PDB entry 7FJ3 | electron microscopy, 4.53 A resolution (low resolution: residue-level contacts below are approximate; hydrogen-bond / salt-bridge calls are withheld) | chains l and m of the 51 polymer chains in the assembly

# Chain l (and m)
Name: Major capsid protein
Source organism: Suid alphaherpesvirus 1
Notes: chain m of this document is another copy of the same molecule, construct and numbering; everything in this record applies to it too
UniProt: G3G8T2 (G3G8T2_9ALPH); residue numbers follow UniProt; this construct covers 1-1330
Chain sequence (1330 residues; row label = number of the first residue in the row):
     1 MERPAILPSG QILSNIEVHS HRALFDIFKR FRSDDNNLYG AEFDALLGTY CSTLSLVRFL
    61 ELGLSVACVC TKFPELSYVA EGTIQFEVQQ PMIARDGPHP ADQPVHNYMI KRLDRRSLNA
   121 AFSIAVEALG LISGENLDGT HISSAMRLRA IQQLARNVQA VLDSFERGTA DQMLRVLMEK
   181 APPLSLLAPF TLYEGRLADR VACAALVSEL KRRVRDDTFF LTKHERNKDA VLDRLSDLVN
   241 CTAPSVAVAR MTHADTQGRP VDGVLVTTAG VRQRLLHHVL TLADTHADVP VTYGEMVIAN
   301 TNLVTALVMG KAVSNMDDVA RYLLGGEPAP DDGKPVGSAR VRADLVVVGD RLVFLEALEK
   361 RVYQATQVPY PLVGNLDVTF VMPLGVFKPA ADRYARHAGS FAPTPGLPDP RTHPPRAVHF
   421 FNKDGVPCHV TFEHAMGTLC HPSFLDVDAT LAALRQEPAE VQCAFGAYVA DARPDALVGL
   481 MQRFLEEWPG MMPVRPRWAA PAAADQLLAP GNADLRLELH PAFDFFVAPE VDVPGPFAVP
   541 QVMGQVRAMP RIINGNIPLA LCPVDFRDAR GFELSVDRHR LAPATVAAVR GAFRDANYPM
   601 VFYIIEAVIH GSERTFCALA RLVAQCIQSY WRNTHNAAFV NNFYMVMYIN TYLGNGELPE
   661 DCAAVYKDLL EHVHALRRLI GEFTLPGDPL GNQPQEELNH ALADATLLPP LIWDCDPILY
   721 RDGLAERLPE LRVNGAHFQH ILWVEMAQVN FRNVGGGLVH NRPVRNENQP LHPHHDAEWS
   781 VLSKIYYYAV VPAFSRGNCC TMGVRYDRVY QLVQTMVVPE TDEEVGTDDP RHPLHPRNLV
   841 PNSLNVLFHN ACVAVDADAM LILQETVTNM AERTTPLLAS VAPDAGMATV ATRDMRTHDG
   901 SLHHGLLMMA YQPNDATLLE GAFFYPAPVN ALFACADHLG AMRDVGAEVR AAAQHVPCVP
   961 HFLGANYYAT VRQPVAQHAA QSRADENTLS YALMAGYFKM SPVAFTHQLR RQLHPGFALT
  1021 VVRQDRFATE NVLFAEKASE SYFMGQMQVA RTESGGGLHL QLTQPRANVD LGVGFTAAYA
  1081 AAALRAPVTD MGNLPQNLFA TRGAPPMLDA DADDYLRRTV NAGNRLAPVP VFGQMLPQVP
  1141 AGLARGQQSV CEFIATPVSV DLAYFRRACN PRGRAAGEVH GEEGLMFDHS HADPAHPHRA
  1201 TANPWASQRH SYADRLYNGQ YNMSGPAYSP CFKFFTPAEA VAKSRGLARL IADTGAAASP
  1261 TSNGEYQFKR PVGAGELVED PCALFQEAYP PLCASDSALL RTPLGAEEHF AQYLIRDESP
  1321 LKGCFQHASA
Unresolved in the structure: 1-2, 327-336, 1324-1330

# How chain l and chain m interact
Residue-residue contacts - 144 pairs, chain l then chain m:
  Arg3(l) - Leu307(m)
  Arg3(l) - Val308(m)
  Arg3(l) - Met309(m)
  Arg3(l) - Gly310(m)
  Ile6(l) - Val308(m)
  Ala41(l) - Tyr78(m)
  Glu42(l) - Tyr78(m)
  Glu42(l) - Ala80(m)
  Phe43(l) - Tyr78(m)
  Phe43(l) - Val79(m)
  Phe43(l) - Ala80(m)
  Phe43(l) - Ala306(m)
  Phe43(l) - Gly310(m)
  Phe43(l) - Ala312(m)
  Asp44(l) - Glu81(m)
  Asp44(l) - Gly310(m)
  Asp44(l) - Lys311(m)
  Asp44(l) - Ala312(m)
  Ala45(l) - Gly82(m)
  Ala45(l) - Thr83(m)
  Ala45(l) - Ala312(m)
  Leu46(l) - Thr83(m)
  Leu46(l) - Gln85(m)
  Leu46(l) - Ala312(m)
  Leu46(l) - Val313(m)
  Leu46(l) - Ser314(m)
  Leu47(l) - Thr83(m)
  Leu47(l) - Ile84(m)
  Leu47(l) - Ser314(m)
  Leu47(l) - Phe1043(m)
  Gly48(l) - Ile84(m)
  Gly48(l) - Gln85(m)
  Gly48(l) - Ser314(m)
  Thr49(l) - Gln85(m)
  Tyr50(l) - Gln85(m)
  Tyr50(l) - Phe86(m)
  Tyr50(l) - Glu87(m)
  Tyr50(l) - Val246(m)
  Tyr50(l) - Leu1071(m)
  Cys51(l) - Glu87(m)
  Ser52(l) - Glu87(m)
  Ser52(l) - Val88(m)
  Ser52(l) - Gln89(m)
  Leu54(l) - Gln89(m)
  Arg116(l) - Asp96(m)
  Ser117(l) - Asp96(m)
  Leu118(l) - Ala94(m)
  Asn119(l) - Arg95(m)
  Asn119(l) - Asp96(m)
  Asn119(l) - Ala101(m)
  Ala120(l) - Ala101(m)
  Ala121(l) - Ala101(m)
  Ala121(l) - Gln103(m)
  Ala121(l) - Pro104(m)
  Gln152(l) - Tyr322(m)
  Gln153(l) - His106(m)
  Arg156(l) - His106(m)
  Asn157(l) - Pro104(m)
  Ala160(l) - Gln89(m)
  Ala160(l) - Met92(m)
  Val161(l) - Met92(m)
  Ser164(l) - Met92(m)
  Ser164(l) - Ile93(m)
  Ser164(l) - Ala94(m)
  Phe165(l) - Ala94(m)
  Arg167(l) - Met92(m)
  Arg167(l) - Ile93(m)
  Gln172(l) - Asp96(m)
  Tyr363(l) - Glu194(m)
  Ala365(l) - Pro91(m)
  Gln367(l) - Gly195(m)
  Val368(l) - Ile93(m)
  Val368(l) - Arg95(m)
  Gly399(l) - Ala398(m)
  Ser400(l) - Ala395(m)
  Ser400(l) - Arg396(m)
  Phe401(l) - Ala395(m)
  Phe401(l) - Arg396(m)
  Ala402(l) - Tyr394(m)
  Ala402(l) - Ala395(m)
  Thr404(l) - Arg393(m)
  Thr404(l) - Thr412(m)
  Thr404(l) - Phe1310(m)
  Arg411(l) - Ala391(m)
  Arg411(l) - Tyr394(m)
  Asp424(l) - Ser208(m)
  Gly425(l) - Arg1167(m)
  Val426(l) - Arg1167(m)
  Pro427(l) - Arg1167(m)
  Glu433(l) - Gln506(m)
  His434(l) - His1198(m)
  Asp577(l) - Arg983(m)
  Arg578(l) - Arg983(m)
  Asn650(l) - Asn597(m)
  Tyr652(l) - Asp915(m)
  Tyr652(l) - Ala916(m)
  Gly654(l) - Asn597(m)
  Asn655(l) - Asn597(m)
  Asn655(l) - Pro599(m)
  Asn655(l) - Asn633(m)
  Glu660(l) - Arg632(m)
  Glu660(l) - Asn633(m)
  Glu660(l) - Thr634(m)
  Lys667(l) - Asp595(m)
  Lys667(l) - Thr634(m)
  Glu671(l) - Arg594(m)
  Glu682(l) - Arg983(m)
  Pro686(l) - Arg495(m)
  Pro686(l) - Ala500(m)
  Pro686(l) - His955(m)
  Gly687(l) - Arg495(m)
  Glu696(l) - His955(m)
  Arg765(l) - Ala916(m)
  Arg765(l) - Glu920(m)
  Trp779(l) - Asn914(m)
  His1059(l) - Gln103(m)
  Arg1085(l) - Leu192(m)
  Gly1123(l) - Pro510(m)
  Arg1125(l) - Pro1197(m)
  Pro1140(l) - Arg200(m)
  Ala1141(l) - Leu1185(m)
  Ala1141(l) - His1191(m)
  Gly1142(l) - Arg200(m)
  Gly1142(l) - Gly1181(m)
  Gly1142(l) - Leu1185(m)
  Gly1142(l) - Pro1194(m)
  Leu1143(l) - Arg200(m)
  Leu1143(l) - Ala204(m)
  Leu1143(l) - His1180(m)
  Ala1144(l) - Ala204(m)
  Ala1144(l) - Val207(m)
  Ala1144(l) - Pro1194(m)
  Ala1144(l) - Ala1195(m)
  Arg1145(l) - Ala204(m)
  Arg1145(l) - Ala1195(m)
  Gln1147(l) - Val201(m)
  Asn1263(l) - Val201(m)
  Glu1265(l) - Arg200(m)
  Ala1298(l) - Tyr394(m)
  Arg1301(l) - Arg1166(m)
  Arg1301(l) - Glu1307(m)
  Arg1301(l) - Glu1308(m)
  Thr1302(l) - Glu1307(m)
  Pro1303(l) - Arg396(m)
Also at the interface, not in a pair above, chain l (97 interface residues in all): Ser123, Gly168, Asp171, His277, Gln364, Thr366, Pro403, Pro405, Lys423, Met647, Thr651, Glu778, Ala1086, Val1088, Gly1146, Gln1148, Gly1264, Ser1297
Also at the interface, not in a pair above, chain m (97 interface residues in all): Glu75, Gln90, Gly97, Leu113, Tyr193, Glu209, Asp233, Met296, Ile298, Asp392, His397, Asp505, Gly511, His635, Cys852, Arg950, Ala1163

# In short
Chain l and chain m each contribute 97 residues to their interface.
Both chains are Major capsid protein (Suid alphaherpesvirus 1). Entry 7FJ3 (Cryo-EM structure of PRV A-capid)
was determined by electron microscopy, deposited together with 7FJ1.
